PDB entry 7XUR | electron microscopy, 3.49 A resolution | chains A and B of the 5 polymer chains in the assembly

== Chain A ==
Name: snRNA-activating protein complex subunit 4
From: Homo sapiens
UniProtKB: Q5SXM2 (SNPC4_HUMAN); numbering as in UniProt (aligned over 1-505)
Sequence (522 residues; row label = number of the first residue in the row; numbers below 1 keep their minus sign (Asp-16 is residue -16)):
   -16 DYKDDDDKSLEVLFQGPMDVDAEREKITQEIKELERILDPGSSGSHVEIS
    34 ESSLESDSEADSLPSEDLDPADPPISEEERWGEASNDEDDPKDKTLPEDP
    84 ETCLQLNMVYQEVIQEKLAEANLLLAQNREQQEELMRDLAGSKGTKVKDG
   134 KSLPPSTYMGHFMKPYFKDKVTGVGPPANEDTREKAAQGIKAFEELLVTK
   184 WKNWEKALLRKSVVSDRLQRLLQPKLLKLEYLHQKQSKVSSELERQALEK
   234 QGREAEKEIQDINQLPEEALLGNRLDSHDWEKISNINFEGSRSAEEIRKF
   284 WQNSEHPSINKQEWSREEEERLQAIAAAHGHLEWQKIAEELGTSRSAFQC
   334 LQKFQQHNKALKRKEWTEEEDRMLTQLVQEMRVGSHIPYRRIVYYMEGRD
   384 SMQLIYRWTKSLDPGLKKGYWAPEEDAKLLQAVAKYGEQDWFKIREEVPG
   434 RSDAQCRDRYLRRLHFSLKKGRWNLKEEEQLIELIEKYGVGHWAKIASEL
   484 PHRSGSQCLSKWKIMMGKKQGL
Disordered / not traced: -16 to 143, 201-239, 255-262, 272-276, 503-505
Differences from the reference sequence: expression tag (-16 to 0)
Curated features (UniProtKB/Swiss-Prot):
  - DNA-binding region (H-T-H motif): Trp317 to Asn341, Trp424 to Leu447, Trp476 to Met499
  - modified residue: Ser68 (Phosphoserine)
  - natural variant: Lys185 (K185E: In NEDRSO; uncertain significance), Asp199 (D199N: In NEDRSO; uncertain significance), Gln386 (Q386R: In NEDRSO; uncertain significance), Asp441 (D441N: In NEDRSO; uncertain significance), Ile479 (I479T: In NEDRSO; uncertain significance)
  - mutagenesis: Gln94 (Q94A: Abolishes SNAPC5 binding in the absence of SNAPC1. Minimal effect on SNAPC5 binding in the presence of SNAPC1; Q94L: Abolishes SNAPC5 binding in the absence of SNAPC1 ...), Gln115 (Q115L: Abolishes SNAPC5 binding in the absence of SNAPC1. Minimal effect on SNAPC5 binding in the presence of SNAPC1)
From the paper describing this entry:
  - binding site for the 35-nt DNA strand: Arg445
  - contacts within the chain: Asp441-Arg445, Arg445-Ser489
  - binding site for the 35-nt DNA strand: Tyr389
  - mutagenesis - Y389A (4-fold), R445A (23-fold): decreased binding to the 35-nt DNA strand

== Chain B ==
Name: snRNA-activating protein complex subunit 3
From: Homo sapiens
UniProtKB: Q92966 (SNPC3_HUMAN); residue numbers follow UniProt; this construct covers 1-411
Sequence (411 residues; each row starts with the number of its first residue):
     1 MAEGSRGGPTCSGVGGRQDPVSGSGGCNFPEYELPELNTRAFHVGAFGEL
    51 WRGRLRGAGDLSLREPPASALPGSQAADSDREDAAVARDLDCSLEAAAEL
   101 RAVCGLDKLKCLEDGEDPEVIPENTDLVTLGVRKRFLEHREETITIDRAC
   151 RQETFVYEMESHAIGKKPENSADMIEEGELILSVNILYPVIFHKHKEHKP
   201 YQTMLVLGSQKLTQLRDSIRCVSDLQIGGEFSNTPDQAPEHISKDLYKSA
   251 FFYFEGTFYNDKRYPECRDLSRTIIEWSESHDRGYGKFQTARMEDFTFND
   301 LCIKLGFPYLYCHQGDCEHVIVITDIRLVHHDDCLDRTLYPLLIKKHWLW
   351 TRKCFVCKMYTARWVTNNDSFAPEDPCFFCDVCFRMLHYDSEGNKLGEFL
   401 AYPYVDPGTFN
Disordered / not traced: 1-27, 67-76, 110-116, 238-241
Bound ions: Zn2+ site 1: Cys221, His313, Cys317, His319; Zn2+ site 2: Cys354, Cys357, Cys380, Cys383
From the paper describing this entry:
  - binding site for the 35-nt DNA strand: Ile144 to Cys150, Arg151 to Glu160, His193 to His198, Trp350
  - contacts within the chain: Ile191-Leu349 (hydrophobic contact), Phe192-Leu349 (hydrophobic contact)
  - mutagenesis - R148A, R151A (4-fold), K194A, W350A (23-fold): decreased binding to the 35-nt DNA strand

== How chain A and chain B interact ==
Contacting residue pairs - 96 pairs, chain A then chain B:
  Phe145(A) - Pro308(B)  hydrophobic
  Phe145(A) - Val320(B)
  Met146(A) - Lys199(B)
  Lys147(A) - Asp316(B)  hydrogen bond (side chain-backbone)
  Tyr149(A) - Tyr253(B)
  Tyr149(A) - Pro308(B)  hydrogen bond (side chain-backbone)
  Tyr149(A) - Leu310(B)  hydrophobic
  Tyr149(A) - Glu318(B)  hydrogen bond (backbone-side chain)
  Phe150(A) - Phe258(B)  hydrophobic
  Phe150(A) - Ile274(B)  hydrophobic
  Phe150(A) - Tyr285(B)  hydrophobic
  Phe150(A) - Leu310(B)  hydrophobic
  Lys151(A) - Tyr285(B)  hydrogen bond (backbone-side chain)
  Asp152(A) - Trp277(B)
  Asp152(A) - Asp282(B)
  Lys153(A) - Tyr285(B)
  Gly158(A) - Trp277(B)
  Pro159(A) - Trp277(B)
  Pro160(A) - Trp277(B)
  Asn162(A) - Leu270(B)
  Asn162(A) - Thr273(B)  hydrogen bond
  Asn162(A) - Gly315(B)  hydrogen bond (side chain-backbone)
  Asp164(A) - Ser249(B)  hydrogen bond
  Asp164(A) - Cys267(B)
  Thr165(A) - Gly315(B)
  Thr165(A) - Asp316(B)  hydrogen bond (side chain-backbone)
  Glu167(A) - Tyr247(B)
  Lys168(A) - Lys244(B)
  Lys168(A) - Tyr247(B)
  Lys168(A) - Gln314(B)
  Lys168(A) - Asp316(B)  salt bridge
  Gly172(A) - Gly228(B)
  Ile173(A) - Gln226(B)
  Ile173(A) - Ile227(B)
  Ile173(A) - Gly228(B)
  Ile173(A) - Lys244(B)
  Lys174(A) - Val365(B)
  Lys174(A) - Tyr402(B)
  Phe176(A) - Val190(B)
  Phe176(A) - Ile191(B)  hydrophobic
  Phe176(A) - Ser223(B)
  Leu179(A) - Arg352(B)
  Leu179(A) - Phe378(B)
  Leu179(A) - Tyr404(B)  hydrophobic
  Leu180(A) - Ile191(B)
  Leu180(A) - His193(B)
  Val181(A) - Glu374(B)
  Val181(A) - Pro376(B)  hydrophobic
  Lys282(A) - Asp369(B)  hydrogen bond (side chain-backbone)
  Lys282(A) - Ala372(B)  hydrogen bond (side chain-backbone)
  Lys282(A) - Pro373(B)
  Lys282(A) - Glu374(B)
  Lys282(A) - Asp375(B)
  Asn286(A) - Ala372(B)  hydrogen bond (side chain-backbone)
  Asn286(A) - Pro373(B)
  Leu315(A) - Tyr389(B)
  Leu315(A) - Ser391(B)
  Glu316(A) - Asp390(B)
  Glu316(A) - Lys395(B)
  Trp317(A) - Met386(B)  hydrogen bond (side chain-backbone)
  Trp317(A) - Leu387(B)  hydrophobic
  Gln318(A) - Phe371(B)
  Gln318(A) - Lys395(B)
  Phe331(A) - Val356(B)  hydrophobic
  Leu334(A) - Val356(B)  hydrophobic
  Leu334(A) - Leu387(B)  hydrophobic
  Gln335(A) - Phe355(B)
  Gln335(A) - Val356(B)
  Gln335(A) - Lys358(B)
  Phe337(A) - Met386(B)  hydrophobic
  Gln338(A) - Cys357(B)
  Gln338(A) - Met386(B)  hydrogen bond
  Gln339(A) - Cys357(B)  hydrogen bond (side chain-backbone)
  Leu344(A) - Met359(B)  hydrophobic
  Leu344(A) - Tyr360(B)  hydrogen bond (backbone-side chain)
  Lys345(A) - Met359(B)
  Lys345(A) - Tyr360(B)  hydrogen bond
  Val366(A) - His162(B)
  Gly367(A) - Glu158(B)
  Ser368(A) - Glu158(B)
  His369(A) - Phe155(B)
  His369(A) - Trp348(B)
  Arg373(A) - Thr351(B)  hydrogen bond
  Arg373(A) - Lys353(B)
  Arg373(A) - Thr361(B)
  Arg374(A) - Thr409(B)  hydrogen bond (side chain-backbone)
  Tyr377(A) - Thr361(B)
  Tyr377(A) - Arg363(B)  hydrogen bond (backbone-side chain)
  Tyr377(A) - Thr409(B)
  Tyr378(A) - Phe410(B)
  Gly381(A) - Tyr360(B)
  Arg382(A) - Tyr360(B)
  Asp383(A) - Met359(B)
  Asp423(A) - Thr145(B)
  Asp423(A) - Ile146(B)
  Phe425(A) - Ile146(B)  hydrophobic
Other interface residues (no listed pair), chain A (55 interface residues in all): Pro148, Ala161, His314, Ala330, Lys426
Other interface residues (no listed pair), chain B (77 interface residues in all): Asp147, Arg148, Thr154, Leu187, Pro189, Phe192, Phe288, Phe307, Tyr309, Cys317, Lys346, Asn367, Phe379, Val382
The authors on this interface:
  - pairs named by the authors: His369(A)-Phe155(B) (hydrophobic contact), Trp348(B)-His369(A) (hydrophobic contact)
  - interface residues, chain A: His144(A)

== Summary ==
The interface between chain A and chain B involves 55 residues on one side and 77 on the other; the contacts
include 19 hydrogen bonds and 1 salt bridge. Among the polar pairs are Lys168(A)-Asp316(B),
Lys147(A)-Asp316(B) and Tyr149(A)-Pro308(B). The paper describes hydrophobic contacts between His369(A) and
Phe155(B) and Trp348(B) and His369(A). From the paper: a binding site for the 35-nt DNA strand at Arg445(A),
Tyr389(A) and Ile144(B) among others; R148A, R151A and K194A of chain B, among others, reduce binding to the
35-nt DNA strand; 6 substitutions were tested in all.
Here chain A is snRNA-activating protein complex subunit 4 and chain B is snRNA-activating protein complex
subunit 3, both from Homo sapiens. Entry 7XUR (The cryo-EM structure of human mini-SNAPc in complex with hU6-1
PSE) was determined by electron microscopy.
